7LLL - chains A and R of the 6 polymer chains in the assembly; structure by electron microscopy, 3.70 A resolution.

[Chain A]
Molecule: Guanine nucleotide-binding protein G(s) subunit alpha isoforms short
Source organism: Homo sapiens
UniProtKB: P63092 (GNAS2_HUMAN); residue numbers follow UniProt; this construct covers 1-394
Amino-acid sequence (394 residues; numbered 1 to 394; the number before each row is that of its first residue):
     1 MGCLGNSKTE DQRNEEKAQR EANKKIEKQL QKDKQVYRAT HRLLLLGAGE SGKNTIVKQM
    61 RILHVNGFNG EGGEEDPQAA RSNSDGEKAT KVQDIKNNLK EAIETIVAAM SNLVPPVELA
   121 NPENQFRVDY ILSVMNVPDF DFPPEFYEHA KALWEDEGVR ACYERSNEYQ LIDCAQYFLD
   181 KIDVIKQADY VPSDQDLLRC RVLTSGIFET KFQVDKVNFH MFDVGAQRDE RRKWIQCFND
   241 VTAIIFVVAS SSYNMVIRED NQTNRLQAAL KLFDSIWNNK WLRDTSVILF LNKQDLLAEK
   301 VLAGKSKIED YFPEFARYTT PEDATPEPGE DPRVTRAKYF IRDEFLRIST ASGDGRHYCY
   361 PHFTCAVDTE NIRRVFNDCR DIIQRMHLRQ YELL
Unresolved in the structure: 1-8, 59-204, 256-262
Differences from the reference sequence: conflict Asn54 (Ser in P63092), Ala226 (Gly in P63092), Ala268 (Glu in P63092), Lys271 (Asn in P63092), Asp274 (Lys in P63092), Lys280 (Arg in P63092), Asp284 (Thr in P63092), Thr285 (Ile in P63092)

[Chain R]
Molecule: Glucagon-like peptide 1 receptor
Source organism: Homo sapiens
UniProtKB: P43220 (GLP1R_HUMAN); residues 24-463 here = UniProt positions 24-463
Amino-acid sequence (491 residues; each row starts with the number of its first residue; numbers below 1 keep their minus sign (Met-8 is residue -8)):
    -8 MKTIIALSYI FCLVFADYKD DDDLEVLFQG PARPQGATVS LWETVQKWRE YRRQCQRSLT
    52 EDPPPATDLF CNRTFDEYAC WPDGEPGSFV NVSCPWYLPW ASSVPQGHVY RFCTAEGLWL
   112 QKDNSSLPWR DLSECEESKR GERSSPEEQL LFLYIIYTVG YALSFSALVI ASAILLGFRH
   172 LHCTRNYIHL NLFASFILRA LSVFIKDAAL KWMYSTAAQQ HQWDGLLSYQ DSLSCRLVFL
   232 LMQYCVAANY YWLLVEGVYL YTLLAFSVFS EQWIFRLYVS IGWGVPLLFV VPWGIVKYLY
   292 EDEGCWTRNS NMNYWLIIRL PILFAIGVNF LIFVRVICIV VSKLKANLMC KTDIKCRLAK
   352 STLTLIPLLG THEVIFAFVM DEHARGTLRF IKLFTELSFT SFQGLMVAIL YCFVNNEVQL
   412 EFRKSWERWR LEHLHIQRDS SMKPLKCPTS SLSSGATAGS SMYTATCQAS CSPAGLEVLF
   472 QGPHHHHHHH H
Unresolved in the structure: -8 to 28, 127-137, 207-213, 339-343, 373-376, 422-482
Differences from the reference sequence: expression tag (-8 to 23, 464-482); conflict Phe260 (Leu in P43220)
Disulfides: Cys46-Cys71, Cys62-Cys104, Cys85-Cys126, Cys226-Cys296
What the authors report for this chain:
  - mutagenesis - Y152A, R190A (>30-fold): decreased binding to GLP-1
  - mutagenesis - R190A, K197A: decreased binding to exendin-P5
  - mutagenesis - R190A: unchanged binding to oxyntomodulin

[How chain A and chain R interact]
Pairs across the interface (16):
  Gln384(A) - Leu255(R)
  Gln384(A) - Lys334(R)  hydrogen bond
  His387(A) - Leu254(R)
  His387(A) - Leu255(R)
  Leu388(A) - Leu255(R)  hydrophobic
  Tyr391(A) - Arg176(R)
  Tyr391(A) - Tyr250(R)
  Tyr391(A) - Leu251(R)  hydrophobic
  Tyr391(A) - Tyr402(R)
  Glu392(A) - Arg348(R)
  Leu393(A) - Val327(R)  hydrophobic
  Leu393(A) - Arg348(R)  hydrogen bond (backbone-side chain)
  Leu393(A) - Ser352(R)
  Leu393(A) - Thr355(R)
  Leu393(A) - Leu356(R)  hydrophobic
  Leu394(A) - Arg348(R)
Other interface residues (no listed pair), chain A (11 interface residues in all): Gln35, Asp381, Arg385, Gln390
Other interface residues (no listed pair), chain R (17 interface residues in all): His180, Phe260, Ser261, Val331, Leu335

[In short]
11 residues of chain A face 17 of chain R across their interface; the contacts include 2 hydrogen bonds. Polar
contacts include Gln384(A)-Lys334(R) and Leu393(A)-Arg348(R). From the paper: Y152A and R190A of chain R
reduce binding to GLP-1; R190A and K197A of chain R reduce binding to exendin-P5.
Chain A is Guanine nucleotide-binding protein G(s) subunit alpha isoforms short and chain R is Glucagon-like
peptide 1 receptor, both from Homo sapiens; the structure, Exendin-4-bound Glucagon-Like Peptide-1 (GLP-1)
Receptor in complex with Gs protein, was determined by electron microscopy, deposited together with 7LLY.
